Entry 7BX8 (electron microscopy, 3.60 A resolution); this record covers chains A and B of the 4 polymer chains in the assembly.

== Chain A (and B) ==
Protein: Integral membrane indolylacetylinositol arabinosyltransferase EmbB
From: Mycolicibacterium smegmatis MC2 155
Notes: EC 2.4.2.34; chain B of this document is another copy of the same molecule, construct and numbering; everything in this record applies to it too
UniProt: I7GAQ2 (I7GAQ2_MYCS2); residues 1-1082 here = UniProt positions 1-1082
Amino-acid sequence (1082 residues; each row starts with the number of its first residue):
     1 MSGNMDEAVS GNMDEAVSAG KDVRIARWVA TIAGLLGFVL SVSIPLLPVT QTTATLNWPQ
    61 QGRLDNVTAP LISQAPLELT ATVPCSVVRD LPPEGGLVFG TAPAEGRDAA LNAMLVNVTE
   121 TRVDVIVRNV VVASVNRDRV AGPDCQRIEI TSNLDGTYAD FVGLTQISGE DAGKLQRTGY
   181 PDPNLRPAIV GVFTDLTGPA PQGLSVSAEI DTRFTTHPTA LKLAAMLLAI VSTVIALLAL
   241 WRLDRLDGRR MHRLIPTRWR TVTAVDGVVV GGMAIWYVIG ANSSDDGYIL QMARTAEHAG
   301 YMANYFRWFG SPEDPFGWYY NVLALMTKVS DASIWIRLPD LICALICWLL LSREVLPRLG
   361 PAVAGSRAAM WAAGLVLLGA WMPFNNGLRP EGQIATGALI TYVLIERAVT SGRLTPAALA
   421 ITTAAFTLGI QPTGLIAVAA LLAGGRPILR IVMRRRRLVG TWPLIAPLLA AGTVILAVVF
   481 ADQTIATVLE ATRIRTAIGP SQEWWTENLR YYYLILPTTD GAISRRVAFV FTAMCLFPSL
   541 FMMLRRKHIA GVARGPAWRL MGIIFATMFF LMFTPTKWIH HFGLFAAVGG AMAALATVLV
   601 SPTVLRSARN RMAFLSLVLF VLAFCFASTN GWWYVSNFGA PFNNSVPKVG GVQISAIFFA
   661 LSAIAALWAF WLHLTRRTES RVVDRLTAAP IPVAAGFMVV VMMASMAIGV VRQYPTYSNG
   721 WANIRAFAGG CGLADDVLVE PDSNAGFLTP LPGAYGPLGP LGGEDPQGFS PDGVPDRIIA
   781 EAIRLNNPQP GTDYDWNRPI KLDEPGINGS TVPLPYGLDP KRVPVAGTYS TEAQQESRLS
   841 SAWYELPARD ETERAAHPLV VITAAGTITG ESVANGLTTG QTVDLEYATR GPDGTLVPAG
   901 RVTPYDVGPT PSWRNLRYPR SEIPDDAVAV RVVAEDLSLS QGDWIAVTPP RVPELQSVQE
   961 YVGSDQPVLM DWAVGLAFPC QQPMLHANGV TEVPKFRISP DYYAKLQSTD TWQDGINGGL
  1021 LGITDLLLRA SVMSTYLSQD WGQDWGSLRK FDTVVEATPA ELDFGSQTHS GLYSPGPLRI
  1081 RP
Unresolved in the structure: 1-22, 141-144, 503-520
What the authors report for this chain:
  - conformationally variable residues: Glu313, His580
  - catalytic residues: Asp285 (proposed by the authors, not directly observed)
  - mutagenesis - R249A/R253A/R454A: abolished binding to Meromycolate extension acyl carrier protein
  - mutagenesis - R249A/R253A/R454A: unchanged catalytic activity
  - mutagenesis - M292L: decreased binding to ethambutol

== Chain A / chain B interface ==
Residue-residue contacts - 24 pairs, chain A then chain B:
  Leu442(A) - Phe670(B)
  Gly445(A) - Leu674(B)
  Arg446(A) - His673(B)
  Arg446(A) - Leu674(B)
  Arg446(A) - Arg676(B)
  Leu449(A) - Leu674(B)  hydrophobic
  Arg450(A) - Arg676(B)
  Leu540(A) - Phe541(B)  hydrophobic
  Phe541(A) - Leu540(B)  hydrophobic
  Phe541(A) - Phe541(B)  hydrophobic
  Phe541(A) - Leu544(B)  hydrophobic
  Leu544(A) - Phe541(B)  hydrophobic
  Leu544(A) - Arg545(B)
  Arg545(A) - Leu544(B)
  Thr574(A) - Phe659(B)
  Phe659(A) - Thr574(B)
  Phe670(A) - Leu442(B)
  His673(A) - Arg446(B)
  Leu674(A) - Gly445(B)
  Leu674(A) - Arg446(B)
  Leu674(A) - Leu449(B)  hydrophobic
  Arg676(A) - Arg446(B)
  Arg676(A) - Arg450(B)
  Asn786(A) - Asn786(B)
Interface residues without a listed pair, chain A (19 interface residues in all): Lys547, Phe573, Phe620
Interface residues without a listed pair, chain B (19 interface residues in all): Lys547, Phe573, Phe620

== Overview ==
Chain A and chain B each contribute 19 residues to their interface. From the paper: the catalytic residue
Asp285(A); R249A/R253A/R454A of chain A abolish binding to Meromycolate extension acyl carrier protein.
Chain A and chain B are both Integral membrane indolylacetylinositol arabinosyltransferase EmbB
(Mycolicibacterium smegmatis MC2 155); the structure, Mycobacterium smegmatis arabinosyltransferase complex
EmbB2-AcpM2 in symmetric "resting state", was determined by electron microscopy (same publication as 7BWR).
